Entry 5W1V (X-ray diffraction, 3.31 A resolution); this record covers chains A and D of the 5 polymer chains in the assembly.

Chain A:
Protein: HLA class I histocompatibility antigen, alpha chain E
From: Homo sapiens
Reference sequence: P13747 (HLAE_HUMAN); residues 1-278 here correspond to UniProt positions 22-299 (UniProt number = residue number + 21)
Chain sequence (278 residues; numbered 1 to 278; the number before each row is that of its first residue):
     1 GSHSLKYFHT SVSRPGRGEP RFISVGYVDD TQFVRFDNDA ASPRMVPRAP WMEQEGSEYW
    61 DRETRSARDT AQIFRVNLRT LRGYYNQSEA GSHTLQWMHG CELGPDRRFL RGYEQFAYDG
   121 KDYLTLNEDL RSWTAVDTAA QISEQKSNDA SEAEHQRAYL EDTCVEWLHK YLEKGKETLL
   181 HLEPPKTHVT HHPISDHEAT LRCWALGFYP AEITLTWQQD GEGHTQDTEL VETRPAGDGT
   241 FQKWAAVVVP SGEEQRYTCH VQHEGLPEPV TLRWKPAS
Not modelled in the structure: 1, 220-222, 277-278
Disulfide bonds: Cys-101/Cys-164, Cys-203/Cys-259
From the paper describing this entry:
  - mutagenesis - R65A, Q72A, R75A, R79A, A150G, E154A, R157A, T216A: unchanged binding to KK50.4 TCR
  - mutagenesis - D69A, I73A, V76A, T80A, E152A, H155A, A158G: decreased binding to KK50.4 TCR
  - mutagenesis - T216A: unchanged binding to GF4
  - mutagenesis - R65A, D69A, R75A, R79A, A150G, E154A, R157A: unchanged binding to GF4 TCR

Chain D:
Protein: GF4 T cell receptor alpha chain
From: Homo sapiens
Chain sequence (207 residues; each row starts with the number of its first residue; note: 17 numbers in that range are skipped by the numbering (no residue carries them; nothing is unmodelled there)):
     1 GQQLNQSPQS MFIQEGEDVS MNCTSSSIF
    37 NTWLWYKQDP GEGPVLLIAL YKA
    63 GELTSN
    74 GRLTAQFGIT RKDSFLNISA SIPSDVGIYF CAGQPLGGSN YKLTFG
   122 KGTLLTVNPN IQNPDPAVYQ LRDSKSSDKS VCLFTDFDSQ TNVSQSKDSD VYITDKCVLD
   182 MRSMDFKSNS AVAWSNKSDF ACANAFNNSI IPEDTFFPSP ESS
Not modelled in the structure: 1-2, 221-224
Disulfide bonds: Cys-23/Cys-104, Cys-153/Cys-203

Interface between chain A and chain D:
Pairs across the interface - 14 pairs, chain A then chain D:
  Asp-69(A) with Ser-112(D)
  Ile-73(A) with Asn-113(D); Tyr-114(D), hydrophobic
  Asn-148(A) with Lys-58(D), hydrogen bond (backbone-side chain)
  Asp-149(A) with Tyr-57(D)
  Ser-151(A) with Asn-37(D); Tyr-57(D), hydrogen bond (side chain-backbone); Lys-58(D)
  Glu-154(A) with Asn-37(D); Leu-109(D)
  His-155(A) with Asn-37(D), hydrogen bond; Leu-109(D); Gly-110(D), hydrogen bond (side chain-backbone)
  Ala-158(A) with Leu-109(D), hydrophobic
Interface residues without a listed pair, chain A (9 interface residues in all): Ala-150
Interface residues without a listed pair, chain D (12 interface residues in all): Thr-38, Arg-84, Gln-107, Pro-108
The authors on this interface:
  - hot spots on chain A (mutagenesis) - H155A, A158G: decreased binding to GF4 TCR
  - hot spots on chain A (mutagenesis) - A150G: unchanged binding to GF4 TCR

In short:
9 residues of chain A and 12 residues of chain D are in contact, with 4 hydrogen bonds. Among the polar pairs
are Asn-148(A)/Lys-58(D), Ser-151(A)/Tyr-57(D) and His-155(A)/Asn-37(D). From the paper: D69A, I73A and V76A
of chain A, among others, reduce binding to KK50.4 TCR; H155A and A158G of chain A reduce binding to GF4 TCR;
15 substitutions were tested in all.
Here chain A is HLA class I histocompatibility antigen, alpha chain E and chain D is GF4 T cell receptor alpha
chain, both from Homo sapiens. Entry 5W1V (Structure of the HLA-E-VMAPRTLIL/GF4 TCR complex) was determined by
X-ray diffraction together with 5W1W from the same study.
